PDB entry 5GSE | X-ray diffraction, 3.14 A resolution | chains E and I of the 16 polymer chains in the assembly

Chain E:
Protein: Histone H3.1
Source organism: Homo sapiens
UniProtKB: P68431 (H31_HUMAN); residues 0-135 here correspond to UniProt positions 1-136 (UniProt number = residue number + 1)
Sequence (139 residues; each row starts with the number of its first residue; numbers below 1 keep their minus sign (Gly-3 is residue -3)):
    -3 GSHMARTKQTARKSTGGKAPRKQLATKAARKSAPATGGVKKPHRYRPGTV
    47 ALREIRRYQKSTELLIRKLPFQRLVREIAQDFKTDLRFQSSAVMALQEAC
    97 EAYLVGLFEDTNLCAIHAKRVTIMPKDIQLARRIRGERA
Disordered / not traced: -3 to 37, 135
Sequence notes: expression tag (-3 to -1)

Chain I:
Molecule: 250-nt DNA strand
Source organism: synthetic construct
Sequence (250 nucleotides; each row starts with the number of its first residue):
     1 ATCGGATGTATATATCTGACACGTGCCTGGAGACTAGGGAGTAATCCCCT
    51 TGGCGGTTAAAACGCGGGGGACAGCGCGTACGTGCGTTTAAGCGGTGCTA
   101 GAGCTGTCTACGACCAATTGAGCTCGAGCCTGGAGACTAGGGAGTAATCC
   151 CCTTGGCGGTTAAAACGCGGGGGACAGCGCGTACGTGCGTTTAAGCGGTG
   201 CTAGAGCTGTCTACGACCAATTGAGCGGCCTCGGCACCGGGATTCTCGAT
Disordered / not traced: 131-135
Modified positions: 5CM (5-methyl-2'-deoxy-cytidine-5'-monophosphate) at position 27; 5CM (5-methyl-2'-deoxy-cytidine-5'-monophosphate) at position 130

Chain E / chain I interface:
Pairs across the interface (23):
  His39(E) - DT7(I)  sugar contact
  Arg40(E) - DG82(I)  base contact
  Arg40(E) - DT83(I)  sugar contact
  Arg40(E) - DG84(I)  phosphate contact
  Tyr41(E) - DT7(I)  hydrogen bond to the sugar
  Tyr41(E) - DG8(I)  sugar contact
  Tyr41(E) - DT83(I)  phosphate contact
  Tyr41(E) - DG84(I)  hydrogen bond to the phosphate
  Gly44(E) - DG82(I)  hydrogen bond to the phosphate
  Gly44(E) - DT83(I)  hydrogen bond to the phosphate
  Thr45(E) - DT83(I)  hydrogen bond to the phosphate
  Val46(E) - DT83(I)  hydrogen bond to the phosphate
  Ala47(E) - DT83(I)  hydrogen bond to the phosphate
  Arg49(E) - DG8(I)  hydrogen bond to the phosphate
  Arg49(E) - DT9(I)  salt bridge to the phosphate
  Lys56(E) - DA10(I)  salt bridge to the phosphate
  Arg63(E) - DG92(I)  phosphate contact
  Lys64(E) - DG92(I)  hydrogen bond to the phosphate
  Leu65(E) - DA91(I)  sugar contact
  Leu65(E) - DG92(I)  hydrogen bond to the phosphate
  Pro66(E) - DA91(I)  phosphate contact
  Arg69(E) - DA91(I)  salt bridge to the phosphate
  Arg83(E) - DA100(I)  hydrogen bond to the sugar
Also at the interface, not in a pair above, chain E (18 interface residues in all): Arg42, Pro43, Lys115
Also at the interface, not in a pair above, chain I (13 interface residues in all): DA6, DC72, DA73

In short:
The interface between chain E and chain I involves 18 residues on one side and 13 on the other, with 11
hydrogen bonds and 3 salt bridges. Among the polar pairs are Tyr41(E)-DT7(I), Arg83(E)-DA100(I) and
Tyr41(E)-DG84(I).
Chain E is Histone H3.1 (Homo sapiens) and chain I is a 250-nt DNA strand (synthetic construct); the
structure, Crystal structure of unusual nucleosome, was determined by X-ray diffraction.
